PDB entry 1UMB | X-ray diffraction, 2.10 A resolution | chains A and C of the 4 polymer chains in the assembly

== Chain A (and C) ==
Molecule: 2-oxo acid dehydrogenase alpha subunit
Organism: Thermus thermophilus
Notes: EC 1.2.4.4; chain C of this document is another copy of the same molecule, construct and numbering; everything in this record applies to it too
Reference sequence: P84129 (P84129_THETH); residue numbers follow UniProt; this construct covers 1-367
Sequence (367 residues; each row starts with the number of its first residue):
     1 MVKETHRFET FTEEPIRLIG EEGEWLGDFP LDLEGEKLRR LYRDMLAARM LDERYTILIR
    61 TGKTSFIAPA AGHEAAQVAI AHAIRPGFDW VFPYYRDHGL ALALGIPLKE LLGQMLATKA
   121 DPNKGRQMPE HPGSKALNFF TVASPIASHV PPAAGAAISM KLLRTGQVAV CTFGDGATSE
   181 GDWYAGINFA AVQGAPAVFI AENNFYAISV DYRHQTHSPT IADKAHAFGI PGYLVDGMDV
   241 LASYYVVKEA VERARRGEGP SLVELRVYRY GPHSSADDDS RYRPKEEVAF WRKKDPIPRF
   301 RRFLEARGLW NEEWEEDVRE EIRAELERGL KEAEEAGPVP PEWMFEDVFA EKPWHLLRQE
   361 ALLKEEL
Disordered / not traced: 1-5 (chain C: 1-5, 367)
Bound ions: Mg2+: D175, N204, Y206 (together with thiamine diphosphate)
Ligand contacts: thiamine diphosphate (TPP): H73, Y94, Y95, R96, S144, P145, I146, G174, D175, G176, A177, E180, N204, Y206, A207, I208, H273

== Chain A / chain C interface ==
Residue-residue contacts (51):
  T178(A) with Y184(C), hydrogen bond (backbone-side chain)
  S179(A) with Y184(C); N188(C), hydrogen bond
  G181(A) with G181(C)
  W183(A) with Y184(C)
  Y184(A) with T178(C), hydrogen bond (side chain-backbone); S179(C); E180(C); W183(C); Y184(C), hydrophobic; K224(C), hydrogen bond
  N188(A) with S179(C), hydrogen bond; Q215(C), hydrogen bond (side chain-backbone); T216(C), hydrogen bond; K224(C)
  A191(A) with H217(C)
  V192(A) with R213(C); H214(C); Q215(C); T216(C); H217(C)
  R213(A) with V192(C)
  H214(A) with V192(C)
  Q215(A) with N188(C), hydrogen bond (backbone-side chain); V192(C)
  T216(A) with N188(C), hydrogen bond; V192(C); A227(C)
  H217(A) with A191(C); V192(C); F228(C); G229(C), hydrogen bond (side chain-backbone)
  S218(A) with H226(C); A227(C); F228(C), hydrogen bond (backbone-backbone); G229(C)
  D223(A) with H226(C)
  K224(A) with Y184(C), hydrogen bond; N188(C); A227(C), hydrogen bond (side chain-backbone)
  H226(A) with S218(C); D223(C); H226(C)
  A227(A) with T216(C); S218(C); K224(C), hydrogen bond (backbone-side chain); A227(C), hydrophobic
  F228(A) with H217(C), hydrogen bond (backbone-side chain); S218(C)
  G229(A) with H217(C), hydrogen bond (backbone-side chain); S218(C)
Interface residues without a listed pair, chain A (24 interface residues in all): E180, A185, P219, I230
Interface residues without a listed pair, chain C (24 interface residues in all): A185, P219, I230

== Summary ==
The chain A/chain C interface involves 24 residues from each chain; the contacts include 16 hydrogen bonds.
Polar pairs include T178(A)-Y184(C), S179(A)-N188(C) and Y184(A)-K224(C). Ligands of chain A: thiamine
diphosphate. The Mg2+ site is built by D175(A), N204(A) and Y206(A).
Chain A and chain C are both 2-oxo acid dehydrogenase alpha subunit (Thermus thermophilus); the structure,
branched-chain 2-oxo acid dehydrogenase (E1) from Thermus thermophilus HB8 in holo-form, was determined by
X-ray diffraction (same publication as 1UM9, 1UMC and 1UMD).
